3RAE - chains A and B of the 8 polymer chains in the assembly; structure by X-ray diffraction, 2.90 A resolution.

== Chain A (and B) ==
Name: DNA topoisomerase 4 subunit A
Source organism: Streptococcus pneumoniae
Notes: EC 5.99.1.-; chain B of this document is another copy of the same molecule, construct and numbering; everything in this record applies to it too
UniProtKB: P72525 (PARC_STRPN); residue numbers follow UniProt; this construct covers 1-488
Sequence (496 residues; numbered 1 to 496; the number before each row is that of its first residue):
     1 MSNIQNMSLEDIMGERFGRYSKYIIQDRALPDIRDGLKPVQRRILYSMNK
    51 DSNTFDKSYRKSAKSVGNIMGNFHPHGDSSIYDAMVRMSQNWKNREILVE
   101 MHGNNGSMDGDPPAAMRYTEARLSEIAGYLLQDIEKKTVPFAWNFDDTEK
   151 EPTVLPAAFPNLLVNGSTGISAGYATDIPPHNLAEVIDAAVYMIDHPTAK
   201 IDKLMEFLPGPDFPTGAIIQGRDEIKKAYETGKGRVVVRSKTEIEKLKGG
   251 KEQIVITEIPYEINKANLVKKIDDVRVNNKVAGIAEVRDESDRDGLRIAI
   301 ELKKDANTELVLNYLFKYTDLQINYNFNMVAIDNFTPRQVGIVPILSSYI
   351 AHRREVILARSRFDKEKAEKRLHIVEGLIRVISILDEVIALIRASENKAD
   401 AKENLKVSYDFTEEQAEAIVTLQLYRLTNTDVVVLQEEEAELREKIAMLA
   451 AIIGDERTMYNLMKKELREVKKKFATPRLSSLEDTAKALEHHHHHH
Disordered / not traced: 1-2, 485-496
Sequence notes: expression tag (489-496)
Bound ions: Mg2+: F316, T319, Q322
UniProt features mapped onto this chain:
  - active site: Y118 (O-(5'-phospho-DNA)-tyrosine intermediate)
  - site: K38 (Interaction with DNA), H74 (Interaction with DNA), H76 (Interaction with DNA), R87 (Interaction with DNA), K93 (Interaction with DNA), R117 (Transition state stabilizer)
From the paper describing this entry:
  - Mg2+ coordination through a water molecule: D83

== How chain A and chain B interact ==
Contacting residue pairs (52; chain A residue first):
  A63(A) - G67(B)
  A63(A) - M70(B)  hydrophobic
  K64(A) - G67(B)
  K64(A) - N68(B)
  K64(A) - N72(B)  hydrogen bond
  G67(A) - A63(B)
  G67(A) - K64(B)
  N68(A) - K64(B)
  N68(A) - N68(B)
  M70(A) - A63(B)  hydrophobic
  M70(A) - R117(B)
  N72(A) - K64(B)  hydrogen bond
  H76(A) - R117(B)
  G77(A) - R117(B)
  D78(A) - R117(B)  salt bridge
  M116(A) - M116(B)  hydrophobic
  R117(A) - H76(B)
  R117(A) - G77(B)
  R117(A) - D78(B)  salt bridge
  L385(A) - R393(B)
  D386(A) - R393(B)  salt bridge
  I392(A) - L424(B)
  I392(A) - T428(B)
  R393(A) - L385(B)
  R393(A) - D386(B)  salt bridge
  S395(A) - T428(B)
  E396(A) - T428(B)
  N397(A) - T428(B)
  K398(A) - Y425(B)
  K398(A) - T428(B)
  I419(A) - L424(B)
  V420(A) - L424(B)
  V420(A) - Y425(B)  hydrogen bond (backbone-backbone)
  T421(A) - Q423(B)
  L422(A) - L422(B)
  L422(A) - Q423(B)
  L422(A) - L424(B)  hydrogen bond (backbone-backbone)
  Q423(A) - T421(B)
  Q423(A) - L422(B)
  L424(A) - I392(B)
  L424(A) - I419(B)
  L424(A) - V420(B)
  L424(A) - L422(B)  hydrogen bond (backbone-backbone)
  L424(A) - L424(B)  hydrophobic
  Y425(A) - K398(B)
  Y425(A) - V420(B)  hydrogen bond (backbone-backbone)
  L427(A) - R393(B)
  T428(A) - I392(B)
  T428(A) - S395(B)
  T428(A) - E396(B)
  T428(A) - N397(B)
  T430(A) - R393(B)
Interface residues without a listed pair, chain A (32 interface residues in all): K61, G71, I389
Interface residues without a listed pair, chain B (32 interface residues in all): K61, G71, I389, A401, L427

== Summary ==
Chain A and chain B each contribute 32 residues to their interface; the contacts include 6 hydrogen bonds and
4 salt bridges. Polar pairs include D78(A)-R117(B), D386(A)-R393(B) and K64(A)-N72(B). F316(A), T319(A) and
Q322(A) coordinate Mg2+. Curated annotation (UniProt) lists active-site residue Y118(A) on chain A. The paper
reports water-mediated Mg2+ coordination by D83(A).
Both chains are DNA topoisomerase 4 subunit A (Streptococcus pneumoniae). Entry 3RAE
(Quinolone(Levofloxacin)-DNA cleavage complex of type IV topoisomerase from S. pneumoniae) was determined by
X-ray diffraction (same publication as 5EIX).
